6E7S - chains A and B; structure by X-ray diffraction, 2.72 A resolution.

[Chain A]
Molecule: Glutamate receptor ionotropic, NMDA 1
Source organism: Xenopus laevis
Notes: fragment: Extracellular residues 23-407
UniProt: A0A1L8F5J9 (NMDZ1_XENLA), isoform A0A1L8F5J9-8; residues 23-407 here = UniProt positions 23-407
Chain sequence (385 residues; row label = number of the first residue in the row):
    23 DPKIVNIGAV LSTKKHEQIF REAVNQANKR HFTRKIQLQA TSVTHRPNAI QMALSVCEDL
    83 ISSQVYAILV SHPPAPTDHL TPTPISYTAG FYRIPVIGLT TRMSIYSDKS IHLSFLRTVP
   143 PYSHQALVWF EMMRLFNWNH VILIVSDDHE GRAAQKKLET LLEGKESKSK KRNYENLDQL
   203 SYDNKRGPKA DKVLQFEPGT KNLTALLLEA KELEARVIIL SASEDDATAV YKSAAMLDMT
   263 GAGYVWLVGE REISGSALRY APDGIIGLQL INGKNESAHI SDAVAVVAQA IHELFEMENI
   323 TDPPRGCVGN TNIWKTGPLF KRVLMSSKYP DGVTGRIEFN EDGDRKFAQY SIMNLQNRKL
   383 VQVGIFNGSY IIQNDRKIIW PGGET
Unresolved in the structure: 98-100, 187-208, 406-407
Cystine bridges: Cys79-Cys329
Glycans and other covalent adducts: N-acetylglucosamine (NAG) linked to Asn297, Asn321, Asn389
Sequence notes: engineered mutation Gln61 (Asn in A0A1L8F5J9), Gln371 (Asn in A0A1L8F5J9)
Ion coordination: Na+: Phe137, Asp364
Small-molecule neighbours: HZ4 (N-{4-[(2S)-3-{[2-(3,4-dichlorophenyl)ethyl](ethyl)amino}-2-hydroxypropoxy]phenyl}methanesulfonamide): Tyr109, Thr110, Phe113, Arg115, Lys131, Ser132, Ile133, Leu135

[Chain B]
Molecule: Glutamate receptor ionotropic, NMDA 2B
Source organism: Rattus norvegicus
Notes: fragment: Extracellular residues 32-394
UniProt: Q00960 (NMDE2_RAT); residue numbers follow UniProt; this construct covers 32-394
Chain sequence (363 residues; numbered 32 to 394; the number before each row is that of its first residue):
    32 PPSIGIAVIL VGTSDEVAIK DAHEKDDFHH LSVVPRVELV AMNETDPKSI ITRICDLMSD
    92 RKIQGVVFAD DTDQEAIAQI LDFISAQTLT PILGIHGGSS MIMADKDESS MFFQFGPSIE
   152 QQASVMLNIM EEYDWYIFSI VTTYFPGYQD FVNKIRSTIE NSFVGWELEE VLLLDMSLDD
   212 GDSKIQNQLK KLQSPIILLY CTKEEATYIF EVANSVGLTG YGYTWIVPSL VAGDTDTVPS
   272 EFPTGLISVS YDEWDYGLPA RVRDGIAIIT TAASDMLSEH SFIPEPKSSC YNTHEKRIYQ
   332 SNMLNRYLIN VTFEGRDLSF SEDGYQMHPK LVIILLNKER KWERVGKWKD KSLQMKYYVW
   392 PRM
Cystine bridges: Cys86-Cys321
Glycans and other covalent adducts: N-acetylglucosamine (NAG) linked to Asn74, Asn341
Sequence notes: engineered mutation Asp348 (Asn in Q00960)
Small-molecule neighbours: HZ4 (N-{4-[(2S)-3-{[2-(3,4-dichlorophenyl)ethyl](ethyl)amino}-2-hydroxypropoxy]phenyl}methanesulfonamide): Pro78, Ile82, Gln110, Ile111, Phe114, Thr174, Tyr175, Phe176, Pro177, Leu205, Asp206, Met207, Ser208, Glu236
UniProt features mapped onto this chain:
  - binding site (Zn(2+)): His127, Glu284
  - glycosylation (N-linked (GlcNAc...) asparagine): Asn74, Asn341
  - mutagenesis: His60 (H60A: Normal zinc binding), His127 (H127A: Reduced zinc binding), Asp283 (D283A: Slightly reduced zinc binding), Glu284 (E284A: Reduced zinc binding), His311 (H311A: Normal zinc binding), His359 (H359A: Normal zinc binding)

[Chain A / chain B interface]
Residue-residue contacts - 51 pairs, chain A then chain B:
  Pro69(A) with His325(B)
  Asn70(A) with Cys321(B), hydrogen bond (side chain-backbone); Tyr322(B); Asn323(B); Thr324(B); His325(B)
  Ala71(A) with Phe114(B); Gln118(B)
  Ile72(A) with Ile82(B), hydrophobic; Gln118(B); Thr119(B); Cys321(B), hydrophobic
  Gln73(A) with Tyr322(B), hydrogen bond (side chain-backbone)
  Leu76(A) with Lys79(B); Ile82(B), hydrophobic; Thr83(B); Tyr322(B), hydrophobic
  Cys79(A) with Lys79(B)
  Glu80(A) with Lys79(B), salt bridge
  Phe113(A) with Pro78(B); Ala107(B), hydrophobic; Ile111(B), hydrophobic
  Tyr114(A) with Asp77(B); Pro78(B)
  Lys131(A) with Tyr175(B); Asp206(B), salt bridge; Ser208(B)
  Ser132(A) with Tyr175(B), hydrogen bond (side chain-backbone); Pro177(B); Tyr179(B)
  Leu135(A) with Ser208(B)
  Cys329(A) with Asp77(B); Lys79(B)
  Val330(A) with Asp77(B); Lys79(B); Ser80(B)
  Gly331(A) with Glu75(B); Asp77(B), hydrogen bond (backbone-side chain)
  Asn332(A) with Asp77(B)
  Thr333(A) with Thr76(B); Asp77(B); Gln105(B), hydrogen bond
  Pro340(A) with Ser208(B); Leu209(B); Asp210(B), hydrogen bond (backbone-backbone)
  Leu341(A) with Asp210(B)
  Lys343(A) with Ser208(B), hydrogen bond; Leu209(B)
  Arg344(A) with Leu209(B); Asp210(B), salt bridge; Asp213(B), salt bridge
Other interface residues (no listed pair), chain A (24 interface residues in all): Ala75, Tyr109
Other interface residues (no listed pair), chain B (28 interface residues in all): Cys86

[Summary]
The interface between chain A and chain B involves 24 residues on one side and 28 on the other, with 7
hydrogen bonds and 4 salt bridges. Among the polar pairs are Glu80(A)-Lys79(B), Lys131(A)-Asp206(B) and
Arg344(A)-Asp210(B).
Chain A is Glutamate receptor ionotropic, NMDA 1 (Xenopus laevis) and chain B is Glutamate receptor
ionotropic, NMDA 2B (Rattus norvegicus); the structure, Heterodimer of the GluN1b-GluN2B NMDA receptor
amino-terminal domains bound to allosteric inhibitor 93-5, was determined by X-ray diffraction.
